PDB entry 4RI7 | X-ray diffraction, 1.80 A resolution | chains A and B

# Chain A (and B)
Molecule: Phi class glutathione transferase GSTF1
Organism: Populus tremula x Populus tremuloides
Notes: EC 2.5.1.18; chain B of this document is another copy of the same molecule, construct and numbering; everything in this record applies to it too
UniProtKB: A9PHH6 (A9PHH6_POPTR); residue numbers follow UniProt; this construct covers 1-215
Sequence (215 residues; each row starts with the number of its first residue):
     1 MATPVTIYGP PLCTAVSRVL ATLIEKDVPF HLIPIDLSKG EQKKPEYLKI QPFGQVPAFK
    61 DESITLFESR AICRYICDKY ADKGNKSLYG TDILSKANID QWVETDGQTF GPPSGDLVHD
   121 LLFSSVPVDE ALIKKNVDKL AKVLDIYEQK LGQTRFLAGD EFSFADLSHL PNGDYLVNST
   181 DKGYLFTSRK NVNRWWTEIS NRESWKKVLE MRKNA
Unresolved in the structure: 1
Covalent attachments: glutathione (GSH) linked to C13
Construct notes: engineered mutation C13 (Ser in A9PHH6); conflict I33 (Val in A9PHH6), K86 (Arg in A9PHH6)
Residues lining bound ligands: glutathione (GSH): T14, A15, R18, L37, Q42, K43, G54, Q55, V56, P57, E68, S69, R70
From the paper describing this entry:
  - binding site for glutathione: C13, Q42, K43, Q55, V56, E68, S69, R70
  - post-translational modification sites: C13
  - catalytic residues: T14 (proposed by the authors, not directly observed)
  - specificity-determining residues: T14, H119 (by similarity / conservation)

# Chain A / chain B interface
Residue-residue contacts (66):
  P52(A) with I146(B)
  F53(A) with W102(B), hydrophobic; T105(B); T109(B); I146(B), hydrophobic; Y147(B), hydrophobic
  S63(A) with L94(B)
  I64(A) with L94(B)
  T65(A) with Q101(B)
  L66(A) with A97(B); Q101(B)
  F67(A) with Q101(B), hydrogen bond (backbone-side chain); W102(B), hydrophobic; T105(B)
  E68(A) with Q101(B); E104(B); T105(B); Q108(B); T109(B)
  R70(A) with E104(B); Q108(B)
  A71(A) with D100(B); Q101(B); E104(B)
  R74(A) with R74(B); D100(B), salt bridge; E104(B), salt bridge
  Y75(A) with I93(B), hydrophobic; L94(B); A97(B), hydrophobic
  D78(A) with I93(B); K96(B), salt bridge
  I93(A) with Y75(B), hydrophobic; D78(B)
  L94(A) with S63(B); I64(B); Y75(B)
  K96(A) with K96(B)
  A97(A) with L66(B); Y75(B), hydrophobic
  D100(A) with A71(B); R74(B), salt bridge
  Q101(A) with T65(B); L66(B); F67(B), hydrogen bond (side chain-backbone); E68(B); A71(B)
  W102(A) with F53(B), hydrophobic; F67(B), hydrophobic
  E104(A) with E68(B); R70(B); A71(B); R74(B), salt bridge; E104(B)
  T105(A) with F53(B); F67(B); E68(B)
  G107(A) with Q108(B), hydrogen bond (backbone-side chain)
  Q108(A) with E68(B); R70(B); G107(B), hydrogen bond (side chain-backbone); Q108(B)
  T109(A) with E68(B), hydrogen bond
  I146(A) with P52(B); F53(B), hydrophobic
  Y147(A) with F53(B), hydrophobic
Other interface residues (no listed pair), chain A (30 interface residues in all): K79, N98, V143
Other interface residues (no listed pair), chain B (30 interface residues in all): K79, N98, V143

# Summary
The chain A/chain B interface involves 30 residues from each chain; the contacts include 5 hydrogen bonds and
5 salt bridges. Polar pairs include R74(A)-D100(B), R74(A)-E104(B) and D78(A)-K96(B). Glutathione is
covalently linked to C13(A). The paper reports the catalytic residue T14(A); a binding site for glutathione at
C13(A), Q42(A) and K43(A) among others.
Chain A and chain B are both Phi class glutathione transferase GSTF1 (Populus tremula x Populus tremuloides);
the structure, Crystal structure of poplar glutathione transferase F1 mutant SER 13 CYS, was determined by
X-ray diffraction (same publication as 4RI6).
